Entry 7AEG (X-ray diffraction, 1.70 A resolution); this record covers chains A and B.

[Chain A]
Molecule: 3C-like proteinase
Source organism: Severe acute respiratory syndrome coronavirus 2
Notes: EC 3.4.22.69
Reference sequence: P0DTD1 (R1AB_SARS2); residues 1-305 here correspond to UniProt positions 3264-3568 (UniProt number = residue number + 3263)
Amino-acid sequence (305 residues; row label = number of the first residue in the row):
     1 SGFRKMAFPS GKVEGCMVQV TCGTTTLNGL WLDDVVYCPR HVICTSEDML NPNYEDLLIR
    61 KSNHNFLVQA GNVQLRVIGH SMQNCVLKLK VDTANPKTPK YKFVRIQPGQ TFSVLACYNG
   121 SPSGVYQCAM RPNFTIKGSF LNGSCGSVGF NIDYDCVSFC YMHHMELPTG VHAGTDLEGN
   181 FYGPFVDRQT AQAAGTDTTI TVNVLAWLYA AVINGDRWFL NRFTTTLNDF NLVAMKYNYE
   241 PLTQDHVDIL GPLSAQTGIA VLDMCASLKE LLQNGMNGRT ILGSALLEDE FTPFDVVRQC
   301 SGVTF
UniProt features mapped onto this chain:
  - active site: His41 (For 3CL-PRO activity), Cys145 (Nucleophile)
  - cross-link (Glycyl lysine isopeptide (Lys-Gly)): Lys5 (interchain with G-Cter in ubiquitin), Lys90 (interchain with G-Cter in ubiquitin)
From the paper describing this entry:
  - binding site for N-[(benzyloxy)carbonyl]-L-valyl-N-[(1S)-1-(carboxymethyl)-3-fluoro-2-oxopropyl]-L-alaninamide (chain B): Gly143, Cys145, His163, His164, Glu166, Gln189
  - conformationally variable residues: Pro168, Thr190, Ala191

[Chain B]
Molecule: N-[(benzyloxy)carbonyl]-L-valyl-N-[(1S)-1-(carboxymethyl)-3-fluoro-2-oxopropyl]-L-alaninamide
Amino-acid sequence (5 residues; row label = number of the first residue in the row):
     1 XVADX
Modified / non-standard residues: PHQ (benzyl chlorocarbonate) at position 1; CF0 (fluoromethane) at position 5

[How chain A and chain B interact]
Pairs across the interface (28; chain A residue first):
  His41(A) with Ala3(B); CF0_5(B)
  Met49(A) with Ala3(B), hydrophobic
  Phe140(A) with Asp4(B)
  Leu141(A) with Asp4(B)
  Asn142(A) with Asp4(B)
  Gly143(A) with Asp4(B), hydrogen bond (backbone-backbone)
  Ser144(A) with Asp4(B), hydrogen bond (backbone-backbone)
  Cys145(A) with Asp4(B), hydrogen bond (side chain-backbone); CF0_5(B), covalent bond
  His163(A) with Asp4(B), salt bridge
  His164(A) with Ala3(B); Asp4(B), hydrogen bond (backbone-backbone)
  Met165(A) with PHQ_1(B); Val2(B); Ala3(B), hydrophobic; Asp4(B)
  Glu166(A) with PHQ_1(B); Val2(B), hydrogen bond (backbone-backbone); Asp4(B)
  Leu167(A) with PHQ_1(B)
  Pro168(A) with PHQ_1(B)
  His172(A) with Asp4(B)
  Arg188(A) with PHQ_1(B)
  Gln189(A) with PHQ_1(B); Val2(B)
  Thr190(A) with PHQ_1(B)
  Gln192(A) with PHQ_1(B)
Other interface residues (no listed pair), chain A (20 interface residues in all): Ala191

[Overview]
20 residues of chain A face 5 of chain B across their interface, with 1 covalent bond, 5 hydrogen bonds and 1
salt bridge. Among the polar pairs are His163(A)-Asp4(B), Cys145(A)-Asp4(B) and Gly143(A)-Asp4(B). From the
paper: a binding site for
N-[(benzyloxy)carbonyl]-L-valyl-N-[(1S)-1-(carboxymethyl)-3-fluoro-2-oxopropyl]-L-alaninamide (chain B) at
Gly143(A), Cys145(A) and His163(A) among others; conformational variability at Pro168(A), Thr190(A) and
Ala191(A).
Here chain A is 3C-like proteinase (Severe acute respiratory syndrome coronavirus 2) and chain B is
N-[(benzyloxy)carbonyl]-L-valyl-N-[(1S)-1-(carboxymethyl)-3-fluoro-2-oxopropyl]-L-alaninamide. Entry 7AEG
(SARS-CoV-2 main protease in a covalent complex with SDZ 224015 derivative, compound 5) was determined by
X-ray diffraction (same publication as 7AEH).
